5MJS - chains D and F of the 9 polymer chains in the assembly; structure by electron microscopy, 4.60 A resolution (low resolution: residue-level contacts below are approximate; hydrogen-bond / salt-bridge calls are withheld).

Chain D:
Protein: Microtubule integrity protein mal3
From: Schizosaccharomyces pombe (strain 972 / ATCC 24843)
UniProt: Q10113 (MAL3_SCHPO); numbering as in UniProt (aligned over 1-143)
Sequence (143 residues; row label = number of the first residue in the row):
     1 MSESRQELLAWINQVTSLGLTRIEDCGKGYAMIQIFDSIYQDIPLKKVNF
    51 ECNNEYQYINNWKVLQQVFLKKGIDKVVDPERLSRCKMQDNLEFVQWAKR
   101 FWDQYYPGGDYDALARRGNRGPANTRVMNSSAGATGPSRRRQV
Disordered / not traced: 122-143

Chain F:
Protein: Tubulin alpha-1 chain
From: Schizosaccharomyces pombe (strain 972 / ATCC 24843)
UniProt: P04688 (TBA1_SCHPO); numbering as in UniProt (aligned over 1-444)
Sequence (444 residues; numbered 1 to 444; the number before each row is that of its first residue):
     1 MREVISVHVGQAGVQIGNACWELYCLEHGIGPDGFPTENSEVHKNNSYLN
    51 DGFGTFFSETGQGKFVPRSIYVDLEPNVIDQVRTGPYKDLFHPEQMVTGK
   101 EDASNNYARGHYTVGKEMIDSVLERIRRMADNCSGLQGFLVFHSFGGGTG
   151 SGLGALLLERLNMEYGKKSNLQFSVYPAPQVSTSVVEPYNSVLTTHATLD
   201 NSDCTFMVDNEACYDICRRNLDIERPTYENLNRLIAQVVSSITASLRFAG
   251 SLNVDLNEFQTNLVPYPRIHFPLVTYSPIVSAAKAFHESNSVQEITNQCF
   301 EPYNQMVKCDPRTGRYMATCLLYRGDVIPRDVQAAVTSIKSRRTIQFVDW
   351 CPTGFKIGICYEPPQHVPGSGIAKVNRAVCMLSNTTSIAEAWSRLDHKFD
   401 LMYSKRAFVHWYVGEGMEEGEFSEAREDLAALERDYEEVGQDSM
Disordered / not traced: 39-48
Residues lining bound ligands: GTP (guanosine-5'-triphosphate): Gly10, Gln11, Ala12, Gln15, Asp73, Glu75, Asp102, Ser104, Asn105, Ser144, Gly146, Gly147, Gly148, Thr149, Gly150, Val175, Thr183, Glu187, Asn210, Tyr228, Asn232
Swiss-Prot annotation at these positions:
  - active site: Glu258
  - binding site (GTP): Gln11, Glu75, Ser144, Gly148, Thr149, Thr183, Asn210, Asn232
  - binding site (Mg(2+)): Glu75

Interface between chain D and chain F:
Residue-residue contacts (13; chain D residue first):
  Lys63(D) - Lys340(F)
  Lys63(D) - Ser341(F)
  Lys63(D) - Arg342(F)
  Lys63(D) - Gln346(F)
  Lys63(D) - Phe347(F)
  Gln66(D) - Arg343(F)
  Gln66(D) - Gln346(F)
  Gln67(D) - Phe347(F)
  Leu70(D) - Gln346(F)
  Asp75(D) - Arg343(F)
  Val78(D) - Ser341(F)
  Pro80(D) - Ser341(F)
  Glu81(D) - Thr337(F)
Interface residues without a listed pair, chain D (11 interface residues in all): Lys47, Val64, Lys76
Interface residues without a listed pair, chain F (11 interface residues in all): Ser338, Ile345, Asp349, Asp442

Summary:
Chain D and chain F each contribute 11 residues to their interface. Bound to chain F: GTP. From UniProt:
active-site residue Glu258(F), 8 GTP-binding residues and Mg2+-binding residue Glu75(F) on chain F.
Here chain D is Microtubule integrity protein mal3 and chain F is Tubulin alpha-1 chain, both from
Schizosaccharomyces pombe (strain 972 / ATCC 24843). Entry 5MJS (S. pombe microtubule copolymerized with GTP
and Mal3-143) was determined by electron microscopy.
